PDB entry 6UE9 | electron microscopy, 2.90 A resolution | chains H and L of the 10 polymer chains in the assembly

Chain H (and L):
Molecule: Immunoglobulin heavy constant alpha 2
From: Homo sapiens
Notes: chain L of this document is another copy of the same molecule, construct and numbering; everything in this record applies to it too
Reference sequence: P01877 (IGHA2_HUMAN); residues 242-472 here correspond to UniProt positions 110-340 (UniProt number = residue number - 132)
Chain sequence (245 residues; row label = number of the first residue in the row):
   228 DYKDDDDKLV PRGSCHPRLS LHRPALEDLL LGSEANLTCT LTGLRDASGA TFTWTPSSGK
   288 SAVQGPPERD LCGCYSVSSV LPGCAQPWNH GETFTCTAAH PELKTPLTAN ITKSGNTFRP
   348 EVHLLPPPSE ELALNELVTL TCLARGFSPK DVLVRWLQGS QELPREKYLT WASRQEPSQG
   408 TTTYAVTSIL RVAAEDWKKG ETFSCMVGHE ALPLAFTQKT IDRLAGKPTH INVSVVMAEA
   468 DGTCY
Disordered / not traced: 228-241, 466-472 (chain L: 228-241, 451-454, 466-472)
Construct notes: expression tag (228-241); conflict Leu-451 (Met319 in P01877)
Curated features (UniProtKB/Swiss-Prot):
  - glycosylation (N-linked (GlcNAc...) asparagine): Asn-263, Asn-337 (complex)
Disulfide bonds: Cys-266/Cys-323, Cys-369/Cys-432

How chain H and chain L interact:
Contacting residue pairs - 4 pairs, chain H then chain L:
  Ile-458(H) / Met-464(L)  hydrophobic
  Val-460(H) / Val-460(L)  hydrophobic
  Val-460(H) / Val-462(L)  hydrophobic
  Met-464(H) / Ile-458(L)  hydrophobic
Other interface residues (no listed pair), chain H (4 interface residues in all): Val-462

Overview:
The chain H/chain L interface involves 4 residues from each chain.
Both chains are Immunoglobulin heavy constant alpha 2 (Homo sapiens). Entry 6UE9 (Structure of tetrameric sIgA
complex (Class 2)) was determined by electron microscopy together with 6UE7, 6UE8 and 6UEA from the same
study.
